Entry 9N82 (electron microscopy, 3.30 A resolution); this record covers chains F and K of the 18 polymer chains in the assembly.

# Chain F
Name: DNA ligase 4
Organism: Homo sapiens
Notes: EC 6.5.1.1
UniProtKB: P49917 (DNLI4_HUMAN); residue numbers follow UniProt; this construct covers 1-911
Sequence (914 residues; numbered -2 to 911; the number before each row is that of its first residue; numbers below 1 keep their minus sign (Gly-2 is residue -2)):
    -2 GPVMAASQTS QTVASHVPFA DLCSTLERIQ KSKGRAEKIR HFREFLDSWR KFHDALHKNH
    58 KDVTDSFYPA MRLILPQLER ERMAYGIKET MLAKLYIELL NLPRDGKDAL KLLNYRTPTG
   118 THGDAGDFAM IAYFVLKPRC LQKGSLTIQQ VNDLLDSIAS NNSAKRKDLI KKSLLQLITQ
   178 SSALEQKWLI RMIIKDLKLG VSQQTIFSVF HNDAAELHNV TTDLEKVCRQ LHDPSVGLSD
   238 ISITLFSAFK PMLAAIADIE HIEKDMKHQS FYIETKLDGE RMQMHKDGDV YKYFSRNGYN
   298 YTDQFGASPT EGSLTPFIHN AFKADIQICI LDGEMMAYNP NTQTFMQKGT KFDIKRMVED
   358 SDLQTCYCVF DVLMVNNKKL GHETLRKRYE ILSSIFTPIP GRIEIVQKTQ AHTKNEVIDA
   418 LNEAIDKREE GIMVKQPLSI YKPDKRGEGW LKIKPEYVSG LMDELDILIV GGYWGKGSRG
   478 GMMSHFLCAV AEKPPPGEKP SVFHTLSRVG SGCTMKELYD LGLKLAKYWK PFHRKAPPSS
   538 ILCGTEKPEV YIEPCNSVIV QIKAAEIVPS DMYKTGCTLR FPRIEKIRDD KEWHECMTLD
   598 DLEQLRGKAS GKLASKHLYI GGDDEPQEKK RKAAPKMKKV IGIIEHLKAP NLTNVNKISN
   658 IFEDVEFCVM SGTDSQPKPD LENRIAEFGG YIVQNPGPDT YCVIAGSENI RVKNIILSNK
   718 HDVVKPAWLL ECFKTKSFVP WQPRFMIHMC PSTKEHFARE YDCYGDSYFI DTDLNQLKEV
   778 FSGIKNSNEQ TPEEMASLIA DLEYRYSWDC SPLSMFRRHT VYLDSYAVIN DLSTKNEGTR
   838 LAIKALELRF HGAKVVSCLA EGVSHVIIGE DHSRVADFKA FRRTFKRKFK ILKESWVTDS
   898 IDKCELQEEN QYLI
Not modelled in the structure: -2 to 6, 453-657, 911
Sequence notes: expression tag (-2 to 0)
Curated features (UniProtKB/Swiss-Prot):
  - region: Leu610 to Asp620 (Required for catalytic activity)
  - active site: Lys273 (N6-AMP-lysine intermediate)
  - binding site (ATP): Glu271, Thr272, Lys273, Leu274, Arg278, Glu331, Lys345, Phe367, Glu427, Lys432, Lys449, Lys451
  - binding site (Mg(2+)): Glu331, Glu427
Ligand contacts: adenosine monophosphate (AMP): Leu250, Ala251, Glu271, Thr272, Lys273, Leu274, Arg278, Arg293, Glu331, Phe367, Glu427, Met430, Lys432, Trp447, Lys449

# Chain K
Molecule: 51-nt DNA strand
Sequence (51 nucleotides; row label = number of the first residue in the row):
     1 GACTAGATCA GAAGCAGTAG AGCATGCATA GTTTTTAGTT TATTGGGCGC G
Not modelled in the structure: 36-51

# How chain F and chain K interact
Residue-residue contacts (5):
  Lys162(F) - DC3(K)  phosphate contact
  Lys162(F) - DT4(K)  phosphate contact
  Lys164(F) - DA5(K)  phosphate contact
  Arg353(F) - DG1(K)  hydrogen bond to the base
  Val355(F) - DA2(K)  phosphate contact
Also at the interface, not in a pair above, chain F (5 interface residues in all): Met354

# Summary
Chain F and chain K each contribute 5 residues to their interface; the contacts include 1 hydrogen bond. Its
one hydrogen-bonded contact is Arg353(F)-DG1(K). Bound to chain F: adenosine monophosphate.
Here chain F is DNA ligase 4 (Homo sapiens) and chain K is a 51-nt DNA strand. Entry 9N82 (The ligation
(AMP-Lys) complex in the NHEJ pathway) was determined by electron microscopy, deposited together with 9CQ3,
9CQ6, 9CQC, 9N81 and 9N83.
